Entry 6EZN (electron microscopy, 3.30 A resolution); this record covers chains G and H of the 8 polymer chains in the assembly.

Chain G:
Name: Dolichyl-diphosphooligosaccharide--protein glycosyltransferase subunit WBP1
From: Saccharomyces cerevisiae (strain ATCC 204508 / S288c)
Notes: EC 2.4.99.18
UniProt: P33767 (OSTB_YEAST); residue numbers follow UniProt; this construct covers 1-430
Chain sequence (430 residues; row label = number of the first residue in the row):
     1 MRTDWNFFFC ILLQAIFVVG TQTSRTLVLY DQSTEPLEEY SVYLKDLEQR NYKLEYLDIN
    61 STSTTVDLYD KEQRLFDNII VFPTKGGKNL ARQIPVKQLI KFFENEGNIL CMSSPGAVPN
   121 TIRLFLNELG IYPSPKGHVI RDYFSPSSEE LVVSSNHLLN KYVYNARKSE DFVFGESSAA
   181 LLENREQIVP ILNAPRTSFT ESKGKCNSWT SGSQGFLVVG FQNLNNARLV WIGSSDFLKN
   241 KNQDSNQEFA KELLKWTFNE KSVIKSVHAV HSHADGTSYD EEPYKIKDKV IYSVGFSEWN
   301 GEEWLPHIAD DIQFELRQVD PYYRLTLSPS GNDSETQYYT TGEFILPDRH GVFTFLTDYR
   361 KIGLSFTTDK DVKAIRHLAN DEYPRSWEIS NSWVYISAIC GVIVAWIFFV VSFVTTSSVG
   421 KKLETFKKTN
Not modelled in the structure: 1-24, 419-430
UniProt features mapped onto this chain:
  - glycosylation (N-linked (GlcNAc...) asparagine): Asn60, Asn332
Covalent attachments: N-acetylglucosamine (NAG) linked to Asn60, Asn332
From the paper describing this entry:
  - post-translational modification sites: Asn60, Asn332

Chain H:
Name: Dolichyl-diphosphooligosaccharide--protein glycosyltransferase subunit SWP1
From: Saccharomyces cerevisiae (strain ATCC 204508 / S288c)
Notes: EC 2.4.99.18
UniProt: Q02795 (OSTD_YEAST); the author numbering skips numbers that UniProt does not, so the offset changes along the chain: 0-35 = UniProt 1-36; 37-286 = UniProt 37-286
Chain sequence (286 residues; numbered 0 to 286; 1 number in that range is skipped by the numbering (no residue carries it; nothing is unmodelled there); the number before each row is that of its first residue; numbering starts at 0):
     0 MQFFKTLAAL VSCISFVLAY VAQDVHVSFP STAGKS
    37 RVMIGKVEPR IGIDETVPTT ITVEDPNEVI QVNFAIESTN KPFQNTLLIG LPNKNLEMAF
    97 EPEIKDNGKL SMYKYRIDLA KLDAALLQEA SRSPEPIKAT LILASSTAKP KENLFREILQ
   157 LNLNFDVDHS DSSLVDKFGI KPEIHHIFHA EPKRVAKPIA VIFVLIIFIT ILSLIVTWLN
   217 SCAAAFNNIP TGVTAVYFLG FIATIVGFEV IFARYYLGTS IFETLFSSLY LGAPGLLTST
   277 KFLRSFGQTI
Not modelled in the structure: 0-21, 169-171, 285-286
Ligand contacts: palmitoyl-linoleoyl phosphatidylcholine (CPL; 1-palmitoyl-2-linoleoyl-sn-glycero-3-phosphocholine): Phe244, Phe248, Tyr251, Tyr252, Gly254, Thr255, Ser256, Ile257

How chain G and chain H interact:
Contacting residue pairs (80):
  Tyr143(G) - Phe79(H)
  Tyr143(G) - Gln80(H)
  Tyr143(G) - Ser141(H)
  Tyr143(G) - Ser142(H)
  Phe144(G) - Ala140(H)  hydrophobic
  Phe144(G) - Asn149(H)
  Phe144(G) - Phe151(H)  hydrophobic
  Ser145(G) - Pro146(H)
  Asn193(G) - Asn91(H)
  Arg196(G) - Leu84(H)
  Arg196(G) - Pro88(H)
  Arg196(G) - Phe151(H)
  Thr197(G) - Phe151(H)
  Phe199(G) - Gln80(H)
  Glu201(G) - Phe79(H)
  Ser213(G) - Asn91(H)  hydrogen bond
  Gln214(G) - Asn91(H)
  Gln214(G) - Glu93(H)
  Lys287(G) - Glu187(H)  salt bridge
  Asp311(G) - Ile176(H)
  Gln313(G) - Ile176(H)
  Gln313(G) - Lys177(H)  hydrogen bond (side chain-backbone)
  Glu315(G) - Lys177(H)
  Tyr322(G) - Ile180(H)
  Tyr322(G) - His182(H)
  Tyr323(G) - Ile180(H)
  Tyr323(G) - His181(H)
  Tyr323(G) - His182(H)
  Tyr323(G) - Phe184(H)
  Arg324(G) - Lys177(H)
  Arg324(G) - Pro178(H)
  Arg324(G) - Glu179(H)
  Arg324(G) - Ile180(H)  hydrogen bond (backbone-backbone)
  Leu325(G) - Ile180(H)
  Thr326(G) - Glu179(H)  hydrogen bond
  Ile345(G) - Phe184(H)  hydrophobic
  Leu346(G) - Phe184(H)
  Pro347(G) - His182(H)
  Pro347(G) - Phe184(H)  hydrophobic
  Asp348(G) - His182(H)  salt bridge
  Asp348(G) - His185(H)  salt bridge
  Arg360(G) - Phe174(H)
  Arg385(G) - Tyr252(H)  hydrogen bond (side chain-backbone)
  Ser386(G) - Tyr252(H)  hydrogen bond
  Trp387(G) - Tyr252(H)  hydrophobic
  Ile389(G) - Arg190(H)
  Ser390(G) - Val191(H)
  Ser390(G) - Ala196(H)
  Asn391(G) - Arg190(H)  hydrogen bond (side chain-backbone)
  Asn391(G) - Val191(H)
  Trp393(G) - Lys193(H)
  Trp393(G) - Val197(H)  hydrophobic
  Trp393(G) - Val200(H)
  Val394(G) - Phe199(H)  hydrophobic
  Val394(G) - Val200(H)
  Val394(G) - Ile203(H)
  Ile396(G) - Tyr252(H)
  Ser397(G) - Val200(H)
  Ser397(G) - Ile203(H)
  Ala398(G) - Ile203(H)  hydrophobic
  Gly401(G) - Ile207(H)
  Ile403(G) - Glu245(H)
  Ala405(G) - Leu210(H)  hydrophobic
  Ala405(G) - Trp214(H)
  Trp406(G) - Ile241(H)  hydrophobic
  Phe408(G) - Trp214(H)
  Phe409(G) - Trp214(H)
  Val410(G) - Phe237(H)  hydrophobic
  Val410(G) - Ile241(H)  hydrophobic
  Ser412(G) - Ala220(H)
  Val414(G) - Phe234(H)  hydrophobic
  Val414(G) - Phe278(H)  hydrophobic
  Thr415(G) - Phe222(H)
  Thr415(G) - Asn223(H)  hydrogen bond (backbone-backbone)
  Thr415(G) - Asn224(H)  hydrogen bond (backbone-backbone)
  Thr415(G) - Phe234(H)
  Thr416(G) - Ala221(H)
  Thr416(G) - Asn224(H)
  Ser417(G) - Asn223(H)
  Ser417(G) - Asn224(H)
Other interface residues (no listed pair), chain G (55 interface residues in all): Asn184, Ser211, Pro321, Ile362, Pro384, Val402, Ile407, Val411
Other interface residues (no listed pair), chain H (54 interface residues in all): Ala95, Thr136, Leu150, Ser168, Ile211, Ile238, Val242, Leu253, Gln284

Summary:
55 residues of chain G face 54 of chain H across their interface, with 9 hydrogen bonds and 3 salt bridges.
Polar contacts include Lys287(G)-Glu187(H), Asp348(G)-His182(H) and Asp348(G)-His185(H). Chain H binds
palmitoyl-linoleoyl phosphatidylcholine. N-acetylglucosamine is covalently linked to Asn60(G) and Asn332(G).
From the paper: modification sites Asn60(G) and Asn332(G).
Here chain G is Dolichyl-diphosphooligosaccharide--protein glycosyltransferase subunit WBP1 and chain H is
Dolichyl-diphosphooligosaccharide--protein glycosyltransferase subunit SWP1, both from Saccharomyces
cerevisiae (strain ATCC 204508 / S288c). Entry 6EZN (Cryo-EM structure of the yeast oligosaccharyltransferase
(OST) complex) was determined by electron microscopy.
